Entry 8YIG (electron microscopy, 3.15 A resolution); this record covers chains A and B of the 6 polymer chains in the assembly.

[Chain A]
Protein: Dicer-2, isoform A
Organism: Drosophila melanogaster
Notes: EC 3.1.21.1, 3.1.26.-, 3.1.26.3, 3.6.1.3
Reference sequence: A1ZAW0 (A1ZAW0_DROME); residue numbers follow UniProt; this construct covers 2-1722
Sequence (1721 residues; numbered 2 to 1722; the number before each row is that of its first residue):
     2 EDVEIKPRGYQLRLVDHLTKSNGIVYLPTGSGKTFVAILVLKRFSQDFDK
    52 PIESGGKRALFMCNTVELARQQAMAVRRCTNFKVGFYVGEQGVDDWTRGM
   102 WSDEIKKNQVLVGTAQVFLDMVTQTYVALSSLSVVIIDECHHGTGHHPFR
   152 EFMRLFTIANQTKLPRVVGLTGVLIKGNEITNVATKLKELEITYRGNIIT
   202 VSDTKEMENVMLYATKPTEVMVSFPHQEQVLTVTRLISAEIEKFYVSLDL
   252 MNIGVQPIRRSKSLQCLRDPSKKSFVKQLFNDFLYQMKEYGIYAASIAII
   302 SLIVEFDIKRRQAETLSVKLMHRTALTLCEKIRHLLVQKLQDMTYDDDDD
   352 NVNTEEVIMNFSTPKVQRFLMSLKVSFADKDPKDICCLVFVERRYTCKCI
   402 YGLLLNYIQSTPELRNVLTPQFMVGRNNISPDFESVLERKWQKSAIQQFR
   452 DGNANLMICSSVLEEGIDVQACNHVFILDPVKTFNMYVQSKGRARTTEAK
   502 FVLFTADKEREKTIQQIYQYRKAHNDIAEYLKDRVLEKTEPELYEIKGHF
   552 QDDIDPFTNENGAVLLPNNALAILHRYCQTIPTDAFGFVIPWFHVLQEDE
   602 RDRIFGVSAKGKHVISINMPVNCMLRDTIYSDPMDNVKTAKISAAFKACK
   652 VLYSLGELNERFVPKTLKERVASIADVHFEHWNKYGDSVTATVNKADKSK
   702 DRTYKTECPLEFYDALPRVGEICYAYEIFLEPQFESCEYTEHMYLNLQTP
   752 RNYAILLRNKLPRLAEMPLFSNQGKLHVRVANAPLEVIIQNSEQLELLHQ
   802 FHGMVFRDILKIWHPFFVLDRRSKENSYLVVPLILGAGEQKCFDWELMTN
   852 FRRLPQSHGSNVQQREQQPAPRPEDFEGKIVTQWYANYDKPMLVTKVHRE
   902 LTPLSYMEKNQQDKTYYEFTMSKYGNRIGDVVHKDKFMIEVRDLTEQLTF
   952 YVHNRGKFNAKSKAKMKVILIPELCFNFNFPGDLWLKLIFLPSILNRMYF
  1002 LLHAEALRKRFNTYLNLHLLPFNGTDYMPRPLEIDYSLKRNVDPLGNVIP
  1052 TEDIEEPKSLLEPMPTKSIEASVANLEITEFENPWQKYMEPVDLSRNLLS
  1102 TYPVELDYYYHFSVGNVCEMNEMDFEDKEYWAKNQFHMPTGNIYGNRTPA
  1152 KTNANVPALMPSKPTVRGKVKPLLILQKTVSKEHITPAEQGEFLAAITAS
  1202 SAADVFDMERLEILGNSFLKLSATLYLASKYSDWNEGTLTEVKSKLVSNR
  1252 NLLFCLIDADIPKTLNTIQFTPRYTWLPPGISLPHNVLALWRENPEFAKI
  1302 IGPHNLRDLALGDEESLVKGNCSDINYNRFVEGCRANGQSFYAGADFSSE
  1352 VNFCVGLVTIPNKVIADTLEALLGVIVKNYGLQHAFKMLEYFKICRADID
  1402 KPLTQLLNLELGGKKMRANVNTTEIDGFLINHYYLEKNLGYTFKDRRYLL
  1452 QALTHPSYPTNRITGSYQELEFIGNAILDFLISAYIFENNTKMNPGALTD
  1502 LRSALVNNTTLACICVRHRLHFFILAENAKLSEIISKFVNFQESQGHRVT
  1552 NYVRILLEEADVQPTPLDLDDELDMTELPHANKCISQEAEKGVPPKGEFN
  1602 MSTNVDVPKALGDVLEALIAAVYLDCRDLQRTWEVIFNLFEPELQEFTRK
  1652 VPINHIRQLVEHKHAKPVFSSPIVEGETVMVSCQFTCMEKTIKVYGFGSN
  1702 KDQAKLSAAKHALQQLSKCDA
Unresolved in the structure: 1043-1168, 1555-1604, 1656-1722
Sequence notes: conflict N1217 (Asp in A1ZAW0), N1476 (Asp in A1ZAW0)

[Chain B]
Protein: Isoform PD of Protein Loquacious
Organism: Drosophila melanogaster
Reference sequence: Q9VJY9 (LOQS_DROME), isoform Q9VJY9-4; residues 1-359 here = UniProt positions 1-359
Sequence (359 residues; each row starts with the number of its first residue):
     1 MDQENFHGSSLPQQLQNLHIQPQQASPNPVQTGFAPRRHYNNLVGLGNGN
    51 AVSGSPVKGAPLGQRHVKLKKEKISAQVAQLSQPGQLQLSDVGDPALAGG
   101 SGLQGGVGLMGVILPSDEALKFVSETDANGLAMKTPVSILQELLSRRGIT
   151 PGYELVQIEGAIHEPTFRFRVSFKDKDTPFTAMGAGRSKKEAKHAAARAL
   201 IDKLIGAQLPESPSSSAGPSVTGLTVAGSGGDGNANATGGGDASDKTVGN
   251 PIGWLQEMCMQRRWPPPSYETETEVGLPHERLFTIACSILNYREMGKGKS
   301 KKIAKRLAAHRMWMRLQETPIDSGKISDSICGELEGEVSIIQDIDRYEQV
   351 SKDFEFIKI
Unresolved in the structure: 1-245, 321-343
Swiss-Prot annotation at these positions:
  - region: A308, A309 (Necessary for binding pre-miRNA)
  - mutagenesis: A308 to A309 (Abolishes interaction with pre-miRNA (pre let 7) in the presence of Dcr-1), Y347 (Y347A: Reduced interaction with Dcr-2), F356 (F356D: Reduced interaction with Dcr-2), I359 (I359D: Reduced interaction with Dcr-2)

[Chain A / chain B interface]
Contacting residue pairs (43; chain A residue first):
  T219(A) with K358(B), hydrogen bond
  E220(A) with I359(B)
  V221(A) with F356(B), hydrophobic; I357(B); K358(B)
  M222(A) with F356(B); I357(B), hydrogen bond (backbone-backbone)
  V223(A) with F354(B), hydrophobic; F356(B), hydrophobic
  P226(A) with V350(B), hydrophobic
  Q228(A) with Y347(B); E348(B)
  Q230(A) with I344(B)
  L232(A) with D345(B); Y347(B)
  G292(A) with Y347(B)
  I293(A) with Y347(B)
  K340(A) with D345(B)
  M344(A) with R346(B)
  M360(A) with Q349(B)
  N361(A) with R346(B); Y347(B); Q349(B), hydrogen bond
  F362(A) with Y347(B)
  S363(A) with Y347(B)
  T364(A) with Y347(B)
  P365(A) with V350(B), hydrophobic
  Q368(A) with Y347(B); E348(B); Q349(B); V350(B)
  R369(A) with V350(B); S351(B), hydrogen bond (side chain-backbone); F354(B)
  M372(A) with V350(B), hydrophobic; S351(B); K352(B); F354(B), hydrophobic
  S373(A) with F354(B)
  R511(A) with I357(B)
  I518(A) with I359(B), hydrophobic
  Y519(A) with I359(B)
  R522(A) with I359(B), hydrogen bond (side chain-backbone)
Other interface residues (no listed pair), chain A (33 interface residues in all): T233, N282, M288, V376, V503, I515
Other interface residues (no listed pair), chain B (16 interface residues in all): L277, E355

[Summary]
Chain A and chain B form an interface of 33 and 16 residues respectively, with 5 hydrogen bonds. Polar
contacts include T219(A)-K358(B), N361(A)-Q349(B) and R369(A)-S351(B). From UniProt: 5 mutagenesis sites on
chain B.
Here chain A is Dicer-2, isoform A and chain B is Isoform PD of Protein Loquacious, both from Drosophila
melanogaster. Entry 8YIG (DmDcr-2/LoqsPD/slm2 in initial binding state) was determined by electron microscopy
(same publication as 8YIH).
